7F0R - chains C and F of the 9 polymer chains in the assembly; structure by electron microscopy, 5.80 A resolution (low resolution: residue-level contacts below are approximate; hydrogen-bond / salt-bridge calls are withheld).

Chain C:
Name: DNA-directed RNA polymerase subunit beta
Organism: Pseudomonas aeruginosa (strain ATCC 15692 / DSM 22644 / CIP 104116 / JCM 14847 / LMG 12228 / 1C / PRS 101 / PAO1)
Notes: EC 2.7.7.6
UniProt: Q51561 (RPOB_PSEAE); residues 1-1357 here = UniProt positions 1-1357
Amino-acid sequence (1359 residues; numbered -1 to 1357; the number before each row is that of its first residue; numbers below 1 keep their minus sign (Met-1 is residue -1)):
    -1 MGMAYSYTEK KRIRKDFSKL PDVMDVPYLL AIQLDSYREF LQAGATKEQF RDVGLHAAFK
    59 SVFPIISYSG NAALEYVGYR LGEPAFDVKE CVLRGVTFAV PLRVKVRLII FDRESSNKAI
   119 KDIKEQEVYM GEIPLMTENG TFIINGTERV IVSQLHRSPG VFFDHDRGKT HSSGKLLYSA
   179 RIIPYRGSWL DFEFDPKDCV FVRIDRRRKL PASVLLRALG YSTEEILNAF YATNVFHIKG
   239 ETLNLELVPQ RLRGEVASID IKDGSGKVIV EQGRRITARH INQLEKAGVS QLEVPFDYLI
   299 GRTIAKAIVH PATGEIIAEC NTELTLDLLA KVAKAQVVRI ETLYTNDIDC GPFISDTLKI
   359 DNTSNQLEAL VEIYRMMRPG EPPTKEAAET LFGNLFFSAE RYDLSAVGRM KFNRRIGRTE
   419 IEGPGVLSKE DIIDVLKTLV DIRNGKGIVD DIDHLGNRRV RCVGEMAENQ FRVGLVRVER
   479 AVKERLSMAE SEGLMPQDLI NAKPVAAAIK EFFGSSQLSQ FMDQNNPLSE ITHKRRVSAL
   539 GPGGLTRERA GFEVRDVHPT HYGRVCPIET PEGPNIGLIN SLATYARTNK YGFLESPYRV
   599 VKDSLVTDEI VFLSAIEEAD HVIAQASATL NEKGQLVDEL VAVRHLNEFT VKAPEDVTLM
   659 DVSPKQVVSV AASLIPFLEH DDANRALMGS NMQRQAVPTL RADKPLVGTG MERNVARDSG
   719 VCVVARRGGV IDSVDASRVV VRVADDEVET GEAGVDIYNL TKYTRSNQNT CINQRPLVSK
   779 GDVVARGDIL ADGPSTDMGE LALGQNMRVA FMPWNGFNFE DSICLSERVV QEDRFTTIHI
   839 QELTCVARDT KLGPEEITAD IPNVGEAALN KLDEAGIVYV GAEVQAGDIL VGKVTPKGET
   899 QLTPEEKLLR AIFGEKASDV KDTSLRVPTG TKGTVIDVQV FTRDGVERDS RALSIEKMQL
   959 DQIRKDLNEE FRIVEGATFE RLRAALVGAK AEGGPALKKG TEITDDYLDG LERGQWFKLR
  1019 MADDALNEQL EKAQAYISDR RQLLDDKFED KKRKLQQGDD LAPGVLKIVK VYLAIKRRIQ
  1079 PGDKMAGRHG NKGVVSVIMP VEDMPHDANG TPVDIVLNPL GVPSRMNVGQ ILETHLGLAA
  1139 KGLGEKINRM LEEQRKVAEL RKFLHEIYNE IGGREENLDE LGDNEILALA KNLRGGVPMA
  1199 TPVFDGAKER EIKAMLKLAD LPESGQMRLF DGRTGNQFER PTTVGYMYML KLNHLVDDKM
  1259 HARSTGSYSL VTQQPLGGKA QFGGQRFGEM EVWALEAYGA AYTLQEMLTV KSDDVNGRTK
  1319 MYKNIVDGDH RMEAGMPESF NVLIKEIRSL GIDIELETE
Not modelled in the structure: -1 to 2, 990-1019, 1357
Construct notes: initiating methionine (-1); expression tag (0)

Chain F:
Name: RNA polymerase sigma factor RpoS
Organism: Pseudomonas aeruginosa (strain ATCC 15692 / DSM 22644 / CIP 104116 / JCM 14847 / LMG 12228 / 1C / PRS 101 / PAO1)
UniProt: P45684 (RPOS_PSEAE); residues 1-334 here = UniProt positions 1-334
Amino-acid sequence (342 residues; numbered 1 to 342; the number before each row is that of its first residue):
     1 MALKKEGPEF DHDDEVLLLE PGIMLDESSA DEQPSPRATP KATTSFSSKQ HKHIDYTRAL
    61 DATQLYLNEI GFSPLLTPEE EVHFARLAQK GDPAGRKRMI ESNLRLVVKI ARRYVNRGLS
   121 LLDLIEEGNL GLIRAVEKFD PERGFRFSTY ATWWIRQTIE RAIMNQTRTI RLPIHVVKEL
   181 NVYLRAAREL THKLDHEPSP EEIANLLEKP VAEVKRMLGL NERVTSVDVS LGPDSDKTLL
   241 DTLTDDRPTD PCELLQDDDL SESIDQWLTE LTDKQREVVI RRFGLRGHES STLEEVGQEI
   301 GLTRERVRQI QVEALKRLRE ILEKNGLSSD ALFQLEHHHH HH
Not modelled in the structure: 1-56, 335-342
Construct notes: expression tag (335-342)
Swiss-Prot annotation at these positions:
  - DNA-binding region: Leu293 to Val312 (H-T-H motif)
  - region: Asp61 to Ala94 (Sigma-70 factor domain-1)
  - motif: Asp123 to Glu126 (Interaction with polymerase core subunit RpoC)

Interface between chain C and chain F:
Residue-residue contacts - 51 pairs, chain C then chain F:
  Val126(C) with His192(F)
  Tyr127(C) with Asp195(F)
  Arg373(C) with Thr57(F); Arg58(F)
  Pro377(C) with Ala59(F); Gln64(F)
  Gly378(C) with Gln64(F)
  Glu379(C) with Gln64(F)
  Arg475(C) with Asn116(F)
  Lys501(C) with Arg188(F); Thr191(F); His192(F)
  Gln515(C) with Pro233(F)
  Lys849(C) with Arg216(F)
  Asn861(C) with Phe333(F)
  Val862(C) with Phe333(F)
  Gly863(C) with Gln334(F)
  Pro902(C) with Phe283(F); Gly284(F)
  Glu903(C) with Ser261(F); Ile264(F)
  Lys905(C) with Phe283(F)
  Leu906(C) with Ile264(F); Phe283(F)
  Leu907(C) with Leu260(F); Phe333(F)
  Arg908(C) with Phe333(F)
  Ala909(C) with Leu315(F)
  Ile910(C) with Leu315(F); Leu318(F); Arg319(F); Leu322(F)
  Phe911(C) with Arg319(F); Leu322(F); Ser328(F); Ser329(F)
  Thr1263(C) with Pro251(F); Cys252(F)
  Gly1264(C) with Pro251(F)
  Ser1265(C) with Asp250(F)
  Tyr1266(C) with Asp245(F); Thr249(F); Pro251(F)
  Leu1274(C) with Leu240(F); Asp241(F); Leu243(F); Thr244(F)
  Gly1275(C) with Thr242(F); Thr244(F)
  Tyr1320(C) with Leu255(F)
  Lys1321(C) with Glu262(F)
Interface residues without a listed pair, chain C (35 interface residues in all): Ala97, Gly912, Pro1061, Gly1276, Arg1316
Interface residues without a listed pair, chain F (46 interface residues in all): Asn68, His196, Leu218, Gly219, Leu220, Asp258, Val279, Leu285, Leu327, Leu332

Summary:
35 residues of chain C and 46 residues of chain F are in contact.
Chain C is DNA-directed RNA polymerase subunit beta and chain F is RNA polymerase sigma factor RpoS, both from
Pseudomonas aeruginosa (strain ATCC 15692 / DSM 22644 / CIP 104116 / JCM 14847 / LMG 12228 / 1C / PRS 101 /
PAO1); the structure, Cryo-EM structure of Pseudomonas aeruginosa SutA transcription activation complex, was
determined by electron microscopy, deposited together with 7VF9, 7XL3 and 7XL4.
